Entry 7Z2G (electron microscopy, 3.65 A resolution); this record covers chains A and E of the 3 polymer chains in the assembly.

== Chain A ==
Name: Reverse transcriptase/ribonuclease H
Organism: Human immunodeficiency virus type 1 BH10
Notes: EC 2.7.7.49, 2.7.7.7, 3.1.26.13, 3.1.13.2
Reference sequence: P03366 (POL_HV1B1); residues 1-554 here correspond to UniProt positions 600-1153 (UniProt number = residue number + 599)
Sequence (556 residues; numbered -1 to 554; the number before each row is that of its first residue; numbers below 1 keep their minus sign (Met-1 is residue -1)):
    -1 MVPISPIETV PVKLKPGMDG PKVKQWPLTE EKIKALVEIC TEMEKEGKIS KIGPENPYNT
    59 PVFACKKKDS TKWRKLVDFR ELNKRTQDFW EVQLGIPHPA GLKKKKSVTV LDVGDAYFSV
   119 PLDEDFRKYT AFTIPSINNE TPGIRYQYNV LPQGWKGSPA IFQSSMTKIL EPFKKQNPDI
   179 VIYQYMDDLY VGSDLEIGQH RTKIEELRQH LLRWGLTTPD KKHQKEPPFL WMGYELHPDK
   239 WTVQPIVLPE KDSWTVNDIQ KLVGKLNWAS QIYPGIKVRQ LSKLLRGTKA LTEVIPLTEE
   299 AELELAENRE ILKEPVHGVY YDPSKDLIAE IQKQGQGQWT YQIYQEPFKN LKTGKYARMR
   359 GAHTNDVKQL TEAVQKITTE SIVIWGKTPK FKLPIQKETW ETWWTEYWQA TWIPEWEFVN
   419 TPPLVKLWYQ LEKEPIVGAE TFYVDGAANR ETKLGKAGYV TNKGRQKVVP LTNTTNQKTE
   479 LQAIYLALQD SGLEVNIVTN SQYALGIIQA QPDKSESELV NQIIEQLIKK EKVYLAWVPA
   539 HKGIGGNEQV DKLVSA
Unresolved in the structure: -1 to 2, 26-29, 67-71, 134-140
Sequence notes: initiating methionine (-1); expression tag (0); conflict Cys63 (Ile662 in P03366), Ser280 (Cys879 in P03366), Asn498 (Asp1097 in P03366)
Residues lining bound ligands: Doravirine (2KW; 3-chloro-5-({1-[(4-methyl-5-oxo-4,5-dihydro-1H-1,2,4-triazol-3-yl)methyl]-2-oxo-4-(trifluoromethyl)-1,2-dihydropyridin-3-yl}oxy)benzonitrile): Pro95, Leu100, Lys101, Lys102, Lys103, Val106, Val108, Val179, Tyr181, Tyr188, Val189, Gly190, Phe227, Leu228, Trp229, Tyr232, Leu234, His235, Pro236, Tyr318
Swiss-Prot annotation at these positions:
  - region: Phe227 to His235 (RT 'primer grip')
  - motif: Trp398 to Trp414 (Tryptophan repeat motif)
  - binding site (Mg(2+)): Asp110, Asp185, Asp186, Asp443, Glu478, Asp549
  - site: Trp401 (Essential for RT p66/p51 heterodimerization), Trp414 (Essential for RT p66/p51 heterodimerization), Phe440, Tyr441 (Cleavage)
Reported in the primary citation:
  - contacts within the chain: Lys101-Tyr181 (hydrogen bond)
  - conformationally variable residues (side-chain flip): Tyr181
  - binding site for Doravirine: Tyr181

== Chain E ==
Molecule: 38-nt DNA strand
Sequence (38 nucleotides; row label = number of the first residue in the row; numbers below 1 keep their minus sign (DT-4 is residue -4)):
    -4 TAATTCCCCC CCTTCGGTGC TTTGCACCGA AGGGGGGG
Unresolved in the structure: -4 to -3
Modified / non-standard residues: OMC (o2'-methylycytidine-5'-monophosphate) at position 2; OMC (o2'-methylycytidine-5'-monophosphate) at position 4

== Chain A / chain E interface ==
Contacting residue pairs (62; chain A residue first):
  Trp24(A) with DT-1(E), base contact
  Pro59(A) with DT-1(E), base contact
  Val60(A) with DT-1(E), hydrogen bond to the base
  Phe61(A) with DT-1(E), base contact; DT0(E), phosphate contact
  Leu74(A) with DT0(E), phosphate contact
  Val75(A) with DT0(E), phosphate contact
  Asp76(A) with DT-1(E), base contact; DT0(E), phosphate contact
  Arg78(A) with DC1(E), phosphate contact
  Asn81(A) with DC1(E), hydrogen bond to the phosphate
  Glu89(A) with DC3(E), phosphate contact
  Gln91(A) with OMC_2(E), base contact; DC3(E), sugar contact
  Leu92(A) with OMC_4(E), sugar contact
  Ile94(A) with DC3(E), base contact; DG31(E), base contact
  Gly152(A) with DC1(E), sugar contact
  Tyr183(A) with DG33(E), phosphate contact
  Met184(A) with DG33(E), phosphate contact
  Asp185(A) with DG33(E), phosphate contact
  Asp186(A) with DG33(E), phosphate contact
  Trp229(A) with DG33(E), phosphate contact
  Met230(A) with DG31(E), phosphate contact; DG32(E), phosphate contact; DG33(E), sugar contact
  Gly231(A) with DG31(E), hydrogen bond to the phosphate; DG32(E), hydrogen bond to the phosphate
  Gln242(A) with DG32(E), phosphate contact
  Asn255(A) with DG29(E), phosphate contact
  Gln258(A) with DG28(E), phosphate contact; DG29(E), phosphate contact
  Lys259(A) with DG29(E), phosphate contact; DG30(E), salt bridge to the phosphate
  Gly262(A) with DG29(E), sugar contact; DG30(E), sugar contact
  Lys263(A) with DG30(E), sugar contact
  Asn265(A) with DC6(E), hydrogen bond to the phosphate
  Trp266(A) with DG31(E), sugar contact
  Ser280(A) with DC7(E), phosphate contact; DT8(E), phosphate contact
  Lys281(A) with DT8(E), phosphate contact
  Leu283(A) with DT8(E), sugar contact
  Arg284(A) with DT8(E), salt bridge to the phosphate; DT9(E), phosphate contact
  Gly285(A) with DT9(E), hydrogen bond to the phosphate
  Leu289(A) with DG28(E), phosphate contact
  Lys353(A) with DC6(E), phosphate contact; DC7(E), salt bridge to the phosphate
  Ala355(A) with DC7(E), phosphate contact
  Arg358(A) with DC23(E), salt bridge to the phosphate
  Gly359(A) with DC22(E), phosphate contact
  Ala360(A) with DC22(E), hydrogen bond to the phosphate
  His361(A) with DA21(E), salt bridge to the phosphate; DC22(E), phosphate contact
  Arg448(A) with DT18(E), salt bridge to the phosphate; DG19(E), salt bridge to the phosphate
  Thr473(A) with DG19(E), hydrogen bond to the phosphate; DC20(E), hydrogen bond to the phosphate
  Lys476(A) with DC20(E), phosphate contact
  Tyr501(A) with DC20(E), phosphate contact; DA21(E), hydrogen bond to the phosphate
Interface residues without a listed pair, chain A (51 interface residues in all): Phe77, Gly93, Pro157, Arg356, Asn474, Gln475
Interface residues without a listed pair, chain E (24 interface residues in all): DT16, DT17

== In short ==
Chain A and chain E form an interface of 51 and 24 residues respectively; the contacts include 10 hydrogen
bonds and 7 salt bridges. Polar pairs include Val60(A)-DT-1(E), Asn81(A)-DC1(E) and Gly231(A)-DG31(E). Chain A
binds Doravirine. From UniProt: 6 Mg2+-binding residues on chain A. The paper reports a binding site for
Doravirine at Tyr181(A); conformational variability at Tyr181(A).
Here chain A is Reverse transcriptase/ribonuclease H (Human immunodeficiency virus type 1 BH10) and chain E is
a 38-nt DNA strand. Entry 7Z2G (Cryo-EM structure of HIV-1 reverse transcriptase with a DNA aptamer in complex
with doravirine) was determined by electron microscopy, deposited together with 7Z24, 7Z29, 7Z2D, 7Z2E and
7Z2H.
